PDB entry 3EUN | X-ray diffraction, 1.05 A resolution | chain A

# Chain A
Molecule: Ferredoxin
From: Allochromatium vinosum
UniProtKB: P00208 (FER_CHRVI); residues 1-82 here correspond to UniProt positions 2-83 (UniProt number = residue number + 1)
Chain sequence (82 residues; numbered 1 to 82; the number before each row is that of its first residue):
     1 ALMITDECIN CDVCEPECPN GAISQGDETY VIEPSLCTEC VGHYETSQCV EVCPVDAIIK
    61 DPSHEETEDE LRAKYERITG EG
Unresolved in the structure: 82
Construct notes: engineered mutation Ala57 (Cys58 in P00208)
Curated features (UniProtKB/Swiss-Prot):
  - binding site ([4Fe-4S] cluster): Cys8, Cys11, Cys14, Cys18, Cys37, Cys40, Cys49, Cys53

# In short
Curated annotation (UniProt) lists 8 [4Fe-4S] cluster-binding residues.
Chain A is Ferredoxin (Allochromatium vinosum); the structure, Crystal structure of the 2[4Fe-4S] C57A
ferredoxin variant from allochromatium vinosum, was determined by X-ray diffraction (same publication as 2ZVS
and 3EXY).
